PDB entry 7YIY | electron microscopy, 2.70 A resolution | chains B and A of the 5 polymer chains in the assembly

[Chain B]
Molecule: Serine palmitoyltransferase 2
Organism: Homo sapiens
Notes: EC 2.3.1.50
Reference sequence: O15270 (SPTC2_HUMAN); numbering as in UniProt (aligned over 1-562)
Sequence (562 residues; row label = number of the first residue in the row):
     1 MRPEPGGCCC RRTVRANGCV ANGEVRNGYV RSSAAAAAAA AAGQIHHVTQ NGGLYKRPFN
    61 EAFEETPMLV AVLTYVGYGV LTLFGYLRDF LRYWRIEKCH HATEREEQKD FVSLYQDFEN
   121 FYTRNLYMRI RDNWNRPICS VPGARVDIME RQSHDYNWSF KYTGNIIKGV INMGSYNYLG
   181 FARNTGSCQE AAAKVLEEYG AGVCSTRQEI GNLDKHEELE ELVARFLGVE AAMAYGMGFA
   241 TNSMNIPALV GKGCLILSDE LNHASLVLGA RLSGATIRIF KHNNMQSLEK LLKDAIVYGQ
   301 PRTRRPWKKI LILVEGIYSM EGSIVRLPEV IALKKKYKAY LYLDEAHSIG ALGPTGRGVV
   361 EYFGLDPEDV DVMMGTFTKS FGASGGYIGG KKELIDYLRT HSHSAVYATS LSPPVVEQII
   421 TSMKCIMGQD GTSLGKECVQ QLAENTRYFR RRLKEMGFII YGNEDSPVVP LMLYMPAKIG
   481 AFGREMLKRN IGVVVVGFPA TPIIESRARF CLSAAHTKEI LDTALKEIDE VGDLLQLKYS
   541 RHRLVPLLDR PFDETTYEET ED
Unresolved in the structure: 1-44, 544-562
Residues lining bound ligands:
  - pyridoxal phosphate (PLP): Met237, Gly238, Phe239, Asn242, His263, Ser265, Glu315, Asp344, Ala346, His347, Thr376, Thr378, Lys379, Gly385
  - Z1T (N-[(2S,3R,4E)-1,3-dihydroxyoctadec-4-en-2-yl]tetracosanamide): Tyr75, Val76, Tyr78, Gly79, Val80, Thr82, Leu83, Phe118, Tyr122, Phe498, Ile503
UniProt features mapped onto this chain:
  - modified residue: Lys379 (N6-(pyridoxal phosphate)lysine)
  - natural variant: Ala182 (A182P: In HSAN1C), Arg183 (R183W: In HSAN1C), Val359 (V359M: In HSAN1C loss of normal activity as measured by reduced formation of sphinganine), Gly382 (G382V: In HSAN1C), Ile504 (I504F: In HSAN1C loss of normal activity as measured by reduced formation of sphinganine)
  - mutagenesis: Tyr122 (Y122A: Decreased catalytic activity with L-serine and palmitoyl-CoA as substrates. Does not affect the negative regulation by OMRDL3 and ceramides), Leu126 (L126W: Some decrease in catalytic activity with L-serine and palmitoyl-CoA as substrates), Ile130 (I130W: Loss of catalytic activity with L-serine and palmitoyl-CoA as substrates), Trp134 (W134A: Loss of catalytic activity with L-serine and palmitoyl-CoA as substrates), Tyr176 (Y176A: Loss of catalytic activity with L-serine and palmitoyl-CoA as substrates), Ser258 (S258R: Loss of catalytic activity with L-serine and palmitoyl-CoA as substrates), Arg302 (R302A: Reduces the dimerization propensity with SPTLC1; reduces the dimerization propensity with SPTLC1; when associated with A-305. Does not impair enzymatic activity ...), Arg304 (R304A: Reduces the dimerization propensity with SPTLC1; when associated with A-302 and A-304. Does not impair enzymatic activity; when associated with A-302 and A-304), Arg305 (R305A: Reduces the dimerization propensity with SPTLC1; when associated with A-302 and A-304. Does not impair enzymatic activity; when associated with A-302 and A-304), Met320 (M320Q: Decreased catalytic activity with L-serine and palmitoyl-CoA as substrates), Thr378 (T378A: Decreased catalytic activity with L-serine and palmitoyl-CoA as substrates), Lys379 (K379A: Loss of catalytic activity with L-serine and palmitoyl-CoA as substrates), 3 further mutagenesis entries in UniProt
From the paper describing this entry:
  - mutagenesis - Y122A: unchanged catalytic activity
  - mutagenesis - I503R: increased catalytic activity

[Chain A]
Molecule: Serine palmitoyltransferase 1
Organism: Homo sapiens
Notes: EC 2.3.1.50
Reference sequence: O15269 (SPTC1_HUMAN); residue numbers follow UniProt; this construct covers 51-473
Sequence (423 residues; numbered 51 to 473; the number before each row is that of its first residue):
    51 DLTVKEKEEL IEEWQPEPLV PPVPKDHPAL NYNIVSGPPS HKTVVNGKEC INFASFNFLG
   111 LLDNPRVKAA ALASLKKYGV GTCGPRGFYG TFDVHLDLED RLAKFMKTEE AIIYSYGFAT
   171 IASAIPAYSK RGDIVFVDRA ACFAIQKGLQ ASRSDIKLFK HNDMADLERL LKEQEIEDQK
   231 NPRKARVTRR FIVVEGLYMN TGTICPLPEL VKLKYKYKAR IFLEESLSFG VLGEHGRGVT
   291 EHYGINIDDI DLISANMENA LASIGGFCCG RSFVIDHQRL SGQGYCFSAS LPPLLAAAAI
   351 EALNIMEENP GIFAVLKEKC GQIHKALQGI SGLKVVGESL SPAFHLQLEE STGSREQDVR
   411 LLQEIVDQCM NRSIALTQAR YLEKEEKCLP PPSIRVVVTV EQTEEELERA ASTIKEVAQA
   471 VLL
Residues lining bound ligands: pyridoxal phosphate (PLP): Phe337, Ser338, Ala339
UniProt features mapped onto this chain:
  - modified residue: Tyr164 (Phosphotyrosine)
  - natural variant: Cys133 (C133W: In HSAN1A; C133Y: In HSAN1A), Val144 (V144D: In HSAN1A), Arg239 (R239W: In a breast cancer sample), Ala310 (A310G: Found in a patient with HSAN1A; uncertain significance), Ser331 (S331F: In HSAN1A; S331Y: In ALS27 and HSAN1A), Ala352 (A352V: In HSAN1A), Gly387 (G387A: Does not affect catalytic activity towards serine)
  - mutagenesis: Phe138 (F138A: Decreased catalytic activity with L-serine and palmitoyl-CoA as substrates), Tyr164 (Y164F: Increased serine palmitoyltransferase activity and sphingolipid content), Phe337 (F337A: Strongly decreased catalytic activity with L-serine and palmitoyl-CoA as substrates), Ser338 (S338A: Decreased catalytic activity with L-serine and palmitoyl-CoA as substrates)

[Chain B / chain A interface]
Residue-residue contacts - 151 pairs, chain B then chain A:
  Ala102(B) - Phe323(A)
  Thr103(B) - Arg321(A)  hydrogen bond (backbone-side chain)
  Thr103(B) - Phe323(A)
  Glu104(B) - Arg321(A)
  Glu104(B) - Phe323(A)
  Arg105(B) - Tyr265(A)  hydrogen bond
  Arg105(B) - Asp298(A)
  Arg105(B) - Arg321(A)
  Gln108(B) - Lys264(A)  hydrogen bond
  Gln108(B) - Arg270(A)
  Gln108(B) - Asp301(A)
  Asp110(B) - Lys268(A)  salt bridge
  Phe111(B) - Lys264(A)
  Phe111(B) - Lys268(A)
  Phe111(B) - Arg270(A)
  Val112(B) - Arg236(A)
  Val112(B) - Thr238(A)
  Val112(B) - Arg239(A)
  Val112(B) - Arg270(A)  hydrogen bond (backbone-side chain)
  Ser113(B) - Arg239(A)  hydrogen bond (backbone-side chain)
  Leu114(B) - Arg239(A)  hydrogen bond (backbone-side chain)
  Leu114(B) - Arg270(A)
  Leu114(B) - Val324(A)  hydrophobic
  Tyr115(B) - Tyr178(A)
  Tyr115(B) - Arg239(A)
  Tyr115(B) - Phe323(A)  hydrogen bond (side chain-backbone)
  Tyr115(B) - Val324(A)
  Tyr115(B) - His327(A)
  Gln116(B) - Arg239(A)
  Thr123(B) - Leu330(A)
  Tyr127(B) - Leu330(A)  hydrophobic
  Trp134(B) - Gly137(A)
  Asn135(B) - Arg136(A)  hydrogen bond (side chain-backbone)
  Asn135(B) - Gly137(A)
  Asn135(B) - Thr141(A)
  Arg136(B) - Tyr139(A)  hydrogen bond
  Arg136(B) - Thr141(A)
  Pro137(B) - Thr141(A)
  Ile138(B) - Thr141(A)  hydrogen bond (backbone-backbone)
  Ile138(B) - Phe142(A)
  Ile138(B) - Asp143(A)  hydrogen bond (backbone-backbone)
  Cys139(B) - Lys127(A)
  Ser140(B) - Tyr128(A)
  Ser140(B) - Phe142(A)
  Val141(B) - Tyr128(A)
  Tyr162(B) - Leu146(A)
  Ser175(B) - Cys133(A)
  Tyr176(B) - Cys133(A)  hydrogen bond (backbone-backbone)
  Ala182(B) - Cys133(A)  hydrophobic
  Arg183(B) - Gly129(A)
  Asn184(B) - Lys126(A)
  Asn184(B) - Lys127(A)
  Gln189(B) - Leu125(A)
  Gln189(B) - Lys126(A)
  Ala193(B) - Leu122(A)  hydrophobic
  Ala193(B) - Leu125(A)  hydrophobic
  Leu196(B) - Leu122(A)  hydrophobic
  Glu197(B) - Lys118(A)  hydrogen bond (backbone-side chain)
  Glu198(B) - Pro88(A)
  Tyr199(B) - Gly87(A)
  Tyr199(B) - Pro88(A)
  Ala201(B) - Leu345(A)
  Gly202(B) - Leu112(A)
  Gly202(B) - Ala312(A)
  Cys204(B) - Ser105(A)
  Cys204(B) - Phe106(A)  hydrogen bond (backbone-backbone)
  Cys204(B) - Asn107(A)
  Cys204(B) - Glu308(A)  hydrogen bond (side chain-backbone)
  Arg207(B) - Tyr82(A)
  Gln208(B) - Tyr82(A)
  Gln208(B) - Arg430(A)
  Glu209(B) - Asn83(A)  hydrogen bond (backbone-side chain)
  Glu209(B) - Thr427(A)
  Glu209(B) - Gln428(A)
  Glu209(B) - Ala429(A)
  Glu209(B) - Arg430(A)
  Glu209(B) - Arg445(A)  salt bridge
  Ile210(B) - Val85(A)
  Ile210(B) - Ser105(A)
  Asn212(B) - Tyr82(A)
  Asn212(B) - Asn83(A)  hydrogen bond (side chain-backbone)
  Asn212(B) - Ile84(A)
  Asn212(B) - Val85(A)  hydrogen bond (backbone-backbone)
  Leu213(B) - Val85(A)
  Leu213(B) - Gly87(A)
  Asp214(B) - Val85(A)  hydrogen bond (backbone-backbone)
  Asp214(B) - Ser86(A)
  Asp214(B) - Gly87(A)
  Tyr235(B) - Tyr166(A)
  Gly236(B) - Tyr166(A)
  Met237(B) - Tyr166(A)  hydrophobic
  Met237(B) - Ser338(A)
  Phe239(B) - Gln333(A)
  Phe239(B) - Phe337(A)
  Phe239(B) - Ser338(A)
  Ala240(B) - Tyr166(A)  hydrophobic
  Met244(B) - Phe168(A)  hydrophobic
  His263(B) - Phe337(A)
  Ala264(B) - Phe337(A)  hydrophobic
  Arg271(B) - Arg203(A)
  Leu272(B) - Gln200(A)  hydrogen bond (backbone-side chain)
  Lys293(B) - Ile61(A)
  Ile296(B) - Trp64(A)  hydrophobic
  Val297(B) - Ile61(A)  hydrophobic
  Tyr298(B) - Lys57(A)
  Trp307(B) - Trp64(A)  hydrogen bond (backbone-side chain)
  Lys308(B) - Pro66(A)
  Lys308(B) - Glu67(A)  hydrogen bond (backbone-backbone)
  Lys309(B) - Pro68(A)
  Lys309(B) - Leu69(A)
  Ile310(B) - Trp64(A)  hydrophobic
  Tyr337(B) - Trp64(A)
  Lys338(B) - Ile61(A)  hydrogen bond (side chain-backbone)
  Lys338(B) - Glu62(A)  hydrogen bond (side chain-backbone)
  Lys338(B) - Trp64(A)  hydrogen bond (side chain-backbone)
  Lys338(B) - Pro66(A)
  Tyr340(B) - Glu67(A)  hydrogen bond (side chain-backbone)
  Tyr340(B) - Pro68(A)
  Tyr340(B) - Leu69(A)
  Asp371(B) - Leu69(A)
  Gly382(B) - Val130(A)
  Gly382(B) - Gly131(A)  hydrogen bond (backbone-backbone)
  Ser384(B) - Pro342(A)
  Glu393(B) - Val70(A)
  Leu394(B) - Val70(A)  hydrophobic
  Tyr397(B) - Val70(A)  hydrophobic
  Tyr397(B) - Pro71(A)
  Arg399(B) - Tyr82(A)  hydrogen bond (backbone-side chain)
  Thr400(B) - Ala79(A)
  Thr400(B) - Leu80(A)
  Thr400(B) - Leu432(A)
  His401(B) - His77(A)  hydrogen bond
  His401(B) - Leu432(A)
  His403(B) - Phe193(A)
  His403(B) - Leu432(A)
  His403(B) - Glu435(A)  salt bridge
  Ser404(B) - Tyr166(A)
  Ala405(B) - Tyr82(A)
  Val406(B) - Arg430(A)
  Tyr407(B) - Phe168(A)  hydrophobic
  Tyr407(B) - Phe193(A)  hydrophobic
  Tyr407(B) - Tyr431(A)
  Tyr407(B) - Leu432(A)  hydrogen bond (side chain-backbone)
  Tyr407(B) - Glu436(A)  hydrogen bond
  Ala408(B) - Tyr166(A)
  Thr409(B) - Tyr166(A)
  Thr409(B) - Glu308(A)  hydrogen bond
  Gln418(B) - Val130(A)
  Gly492(B) - Tyr139(A)
  Val493(B) - Tyr139(A)  hydrogen bond (backbone-side chain)
  Val494(B) - Phe138(A)  hydrophobic
Also at the interface, not in a pair above, chain B (107 interface residues in all): Glu107, Pro142, Ile148, Met149, Gly174, Ala192, Gly200, Val203, Met233, Pro247, Leu249, Pro306, Leu311, Met320, Val372, Thr378, Ala383, Ser402, Ser410, Ser412, Val415, Arg509
Also at the interface, not in a pair above, chain A (99 interface residues in all): Leu60, Gln65, Pro89, Val95, Ala104, Ala121, Pro135, Ser165, Ala169, Ala201, Ala235, Phe241, Ala269, Asp299, Asn309, Ser313, Ile314, Ser322, Gly334, Ala339, Ala348

[Overview]
107 residues of chain B face 99 of chain A across their interface; the contacts include 33 hydrogen bonds and
3 salt bridges. Polar contacts include Asp110(B)-Lys268(A), Glu209(B)-Arg445(A) and His403(B)-Glu435(A). From
the paper: I503R of chain B increases catalytic activity; Y122A of chain B leaves catalytic activity
unchanged.
Here chain B is Serine palmitoyltransferase 2 and chain A is Serine palmitoyltransferase 1, both from Homo
sapiens. Entry 7YIY (Cryo-EM structure of SPT-ORMDL3 complex) was determined by electron microscopy (same
publication as 7YIU, 7YJ1 and 7YJ2).
